PDB entry 7MMO | X-ray diffraction, 2.43 A resolution | chains A and B of the 3 polymer chains in the assembly

== Chain A ==
Molecule: LY-CoV1404 Fab heavy chain
From: Homo sapiens
Notes: antibody fragment or engineered binder
Amino-acid sequence (223 residues; numbered 1 to 223; the number before each row is that of its first residue):
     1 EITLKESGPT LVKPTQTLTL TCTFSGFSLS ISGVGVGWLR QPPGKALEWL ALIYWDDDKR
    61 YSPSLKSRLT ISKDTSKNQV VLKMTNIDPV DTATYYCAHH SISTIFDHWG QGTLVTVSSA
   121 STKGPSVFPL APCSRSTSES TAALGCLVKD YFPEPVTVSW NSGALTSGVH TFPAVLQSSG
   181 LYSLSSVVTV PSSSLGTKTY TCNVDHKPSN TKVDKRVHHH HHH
Not modelled in the structure: 134-140, 220-223
Modified residues: Glu-1 (pyroglutamic acid; PCA)
Disulfides: Cys-22/Cys-97, Cys-146/Cys-202

== Chain B ==
Molecule: LY-CoV1404 Fab light chain
From: Homo sapiens
Notes: antibody fragment or engineered binder
Amino-acid sequence (215 residues; each row starts with the number of its first residue):
     2 QSALTQPASV SGSPGQSITI SCTATSSDVG DYNYVSWYQQ HPGKAPKLMI FEVSDRPSGI
    62 SNRFSGSKSG NTASLTISGL QAEDEADYYC SSYTTSSAVF GGGTKLTVLG RTVAAPSVFI
   122 FPPSDEQLKS GTASVVCLLN NFYPREAKVQ WKVDNALQSG NSQESVTEQD SKDSTYSLSS
   182 TLTLSKADYE KHKVYACEVT QGTTSVTKSF NRGEC
Not modelled in the structure: 2
Disulfides: Cys-23/Cys-91, Cys-138/Cys-198

== How chain A and chain B interact ==
Disulfides between the chains: Cys-133(A)/Cys-216(B)
Contacting residue pairs (72):
  Leu-39(A) / Phe-101(B)  hydrophobic
  Gln-41(A) / Gln-41(B)  hydrogen bond
  Gln-41(A) / Tyr-90(B)  hydrogen bond
  Lys-45(A) / Tyr-90(B)  hydrogen bond (backbone-side chain)
  Ala-46(A) / Tyr-90(B)  hydrophobic
  Ala-46(A) / Gly-102(B)
  Ala-46(A) / Gly-103(B)
  Leu-47(A) / Pro-47(B)  hydrophobic
  Leu-47(A) / Tyr-90(B)
  Leu-47(A) / Phe-101(B)
  Trp-49(A) / Ser-97(B)
  Trp-49(A) / Ser-98(B)
  Trp-49(A) / Ala-99(B)
  Pro-63(A) / Ser-97(B)
  Tyr-96(A) / Gln-41(B)
  Tyr-96(A) / Lys-45(B)
  His-100(A) / Tyr-94(B)
  Ser-101(A) / Tyr-94(B)
  Ile-102(A) / Tyr-35(B)
  Ile-102(A) / Tyr-94(B)  hydrogen bond (backbone-side chain)
  Ser-103(A) / Tyr-35(B)
  Ser-103(A) / Phe-52(B)
  Ser-103(A) / Glu-53(B)  hydrogen bond
  Thr-104(A) / Ser-37(B)  hydrogen bond (backbone-side chain)
  Thr-104(A) / Tyr-39(B)  hydrogen bond (backbone-side chain)
  Thr-104(A) / Leu-49(B)
  Thr-104(A) / Phe-52(B)
  Ile-105(A) / Tyr-35(B)
  Ile-105(A) / Ser-37(B)
  Ile-105(A) / Ser-92(B)
  Ile-105(A) / Ser-93(B)
  Ile-105(A) / Tyr-94(B)
  Ile-105(A) / Ala-99(B)  hydrophobic
  Phe-106(A) / Tyr-39(B)  hydrogen bond (backbone-side chain)
  Phe-106(A) / Ala-99(B)  hydrophobic
  Trp-109(A) / Tyr-39(B)
  Trp-109(A) / Pro-47(B)
  Gly-110(A) / Ala-46(B)
  Val-127(A) / Glu-127(B)
  Phe-128(A) / Ser-125(B)
  Phe-128(A) / Glu-127(B)
  Phe-128(A) / Gln-128(B)
  Pro-129(A) / Ser-125(B)
  Leu-130(A) / Phe-122(B)
  Leu-130(A) / Val-137(B)  hydrophobic
  Ala-131(A) / Phe-122(B)
  Ala-131(A) / Pro-123(B)
  Pro-132(A) / Phe-122(B)
  Cys-133(A) / Pro-123(B)  hydrophobic
  Cys-133(A) / Phe-211(B)  hydrophobic
  Cys-133(A) / Cys-216(B)  disulfide
  Ala-143(A) / Phe-120(B)  hydrophobic
  Ala-143(A) / Phe-122(B)
  Leu-147(A) / Ser-135(B)
  Lys-149(A) / Gln-128(B)
  Lys-149(A) / Ser-135(B)
  His-170(A) / Asn-141(B)
  His-170(A) / Asn-142(B)  hydrogen bond
  His-170(A) / Ser-178(B)
  Phe-172(A) / Leu-139(B)  hydrophobic
  Phe-172(A) / Ser-166(B)
  Phe-172(A) / Thr-168(B)
  Phe-172(A) / Ser-178(B)
  Phe-172(A) / Leu-179(B)
  Phe-172(A) / Ser-180(B)
  Pro-173(A) / Ser-166(B)  hydrogen bond (backbone-side chain)
  Pro-173(A) / Val-167(B)
  Val-175(A) / Gln-164(B)
  Leu-176(A) / Gln-164(B)
  Val-187(A) / Leu-139(B)  hydrophobic
  Thr-189(A) / Asn-141(B)
  Lys-215(A) / Glu-127(B)  salt bridge
Also at the interface, not in a pair above, chain A (43 interface residues in all): Glu-48, Tyr-61, Asp-107, Thr-141, Ala-142, Thr-171, Gln-177, Ser-185
Also at the interface, not in a pair above, chain B (43 interface residues in all): Ile-121, Thr-133, Glu-165

== In short ==
The chain A/chain B interface involves 43 residues from each chain, with 1 disulfide bond, 10 hydrogen bonds
and 1 salt bridge. Polar contacts include Lys-215(A)/Glu-127(B), Gln-41(A)/Gln-41(B) and Gln-41(A)/Tyr-90(B).
Here chain A is LY-CoV1404 Fab heavy chain and chain B is LY-CoV1404 Fab light chain, both from Homo sapiens.
Entry 7MMO (LY-CoV1404 neutralizing antibody against SARS-CoV-2) was determined by X-ray diffraction.
